PDB entry 2WNL | X-ray diffraction, 2.70 A resolution | chains F and G of the 5 polymer chains in the assembly

== Chain F (and G) ==
Name: Soluble acetylcholine receptor
Organism: Aplysia californica
Notes: chain G of this document is another copy of the same molecule, construct and numbering; everything in this record applies to it too
UniProtKB: Q8WSF8 (Q8WSF8_APLCA); residues 1-219 here correspond to UniProt positions 18-236 (UniProt number = residue number + 17)
Chain sequence (227 residues; each row starts with the number of its first residue; numbers below 1 keep their minus sign (Tyr-7 is residue -7)):
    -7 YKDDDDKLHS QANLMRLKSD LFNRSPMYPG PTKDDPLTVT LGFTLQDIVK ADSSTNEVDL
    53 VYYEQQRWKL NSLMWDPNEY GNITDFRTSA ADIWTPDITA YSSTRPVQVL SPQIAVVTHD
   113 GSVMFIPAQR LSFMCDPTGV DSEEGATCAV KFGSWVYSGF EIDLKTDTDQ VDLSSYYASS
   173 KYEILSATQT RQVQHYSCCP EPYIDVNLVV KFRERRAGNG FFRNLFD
Disordered / not traced: -7 to -3, 209-219 (chain G: -7 to -4, 18-19, 209-219)
Disulfide bonds: Cys127-Cys140, Cys190-Cys191
Covalently attached groups: N-acetylglucosamine (NAG) linked to Asn74
Ligand contacts:
  - 3,4,5,6-tetrahydro-2,3'-bipyridine (AN4): Val108, Met116, Ile118
  - 5-amino-1-pyridin-3-ylpentan-1-one (AN5): Tyr93, Lys143, Trp147
What the authors report for this chain:
  - binding site for 3,4,5,6-tetrahydro-2,3'-bipyridine: Ile106, Val108, Met116, Ile118, Trp147, Val148, Tyr188, Cys190, Cys191, Tyr195
  - post-translational modification sites: Asn74

== Interface between chain F and chain G ==
Contacting residue pairs (55; chain F residue first):
  Lys-1(F) with Asp27(G)
  Ser2(F) with Thr24(G); Asp27(G)
  Gln3(F) with Tyr20(G); Pro21(G); Asp27(G); Ser64(G)
  Leu6(F) with Pro21(G), hydrophobic; Thr24(G)
  Met7(F) with Tyr20(G)
  Lys10(F) with Pro21(G)
  Gln38(F) with Tyr93(G), hydrogen bond (side chain-backbone)
  Asp39(F) with Met126(G)
  Val41(F) with Thr47(G); Glu49(G)
  Val53(F) with Ser95(G); Met126(G), hydrophobic
  Tyr55(F) with Trp147(G), hydrophobic
  Gln57(F) with Cys190(G)
  Asn74(F) with Lys25(G), hydrogen bond (backbone-side chain)
  Thr76(F) with Lys25(G), hydrogen bond
  Arg79(F) with Val148(G), hydrogen bond (side chain-backbone); Tyr149(G); Ser150(G); Glu153(G), salt bridge; Tyr195(G)
  Gln100(F) with Arg97(G), hydrogen bond; Pro98(G)
  Val101(F) with Pro98(G)
  Leu102(F) with Thr91(G); Ser95(G); Arg97(G); Pro98(G)
  Ser103(F) with Trp147(G)
  Pro104(F) with Asp89(G); Thr91(G); Trp147(G)
  Ile106(F) with Val148(G)
  Val108(F) with Val148(G)
  Met116(F) with Cys191(G), hydrophobic
  Ile118(F) with Trp147(G), hydrogen bond (backbone-side chain)
  Ala120(F) with Trp147(G), hydrophobic
  Arg122(F) with Glu49(G), salt bridge; Thr96(G), hydrogen bond (side chain-backbone); Arg97(G)
  Asp164(F) with Ser189(G), hydrogen bond
  Tyr169(F) with Met126(G), hydrogen bond (side chain-backbone); Cys127(G), hydrogen bond (side chain-backbone); Asp128(G), hydrogen bond (side chain-backbone)
  Ser171(F) with Asn48(G), hydrogen bond (backbone-side chain); Asp128(G)
  Ser172(F) with Asn48(G)
  Lys173(F) with Ser45(G), hydrogen bond (side chain-backbone); Ser46(G); Asn48(G)
Interface residues without a listed pair, chain F (36 interface residues in all): Lys42, Gly73, Ile75, Ser166, Arg207
Interface residues without a listed pair, chain G (34 interface residues in all): Asp26, Ser94, Tyr188, Glu193

== In short ==
36 residues of chain F and 34 residues of chain G are in contact, with 13 hydrogen bonds and 2 salt bridges.
Among the polar pairs are Arg79(F)-Glu153(G), Arg122(F)-Glu49(G) and Gln38(F)-Tyr93(G). The paper reports a
binding site for 3,4,5,6-tetrahydro-2,3'-bipyridine at Ile106(F), Val108(F) and Met116(F) among others; a
modification site at Asn74(F).
Chain F and chain G are both Soluble acetylcholine receptor (Aplysia californica); the structure, Crystal
structure of aplysia achbp in complex with anabaseine, was determined by X-ray diffraction (same publication
as 2WN9, 2WNC and 2WNJ).
